Entry 7TP3 (X-ray diffraction, 2.33 A resolution); this record covers chains H and L of the 3 polymer chains in the assembly.

Chain H:
Name: K288.2 heavy chain
Source organism: Macaca mulatta
Chain sequence (231 residues; each row starts with the number of its first residue):
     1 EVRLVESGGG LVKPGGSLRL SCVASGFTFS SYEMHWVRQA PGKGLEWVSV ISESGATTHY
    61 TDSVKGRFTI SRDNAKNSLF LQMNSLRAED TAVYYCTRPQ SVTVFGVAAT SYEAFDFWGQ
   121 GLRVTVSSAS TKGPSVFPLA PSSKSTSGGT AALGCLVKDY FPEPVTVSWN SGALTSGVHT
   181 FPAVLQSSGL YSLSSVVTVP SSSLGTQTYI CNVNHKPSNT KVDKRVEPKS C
Disulfide bonds: C22-C96, C155-C211

Chain L:
Name: K288.2 light chain
Source organism: Macaca mulatta
Chain sequence (215 residues; numbered 1 to 215; the number before each row is that of its first residue):
     1 DIVMTQSPDT LSLSPGETAT LSCRASQSVS SYVAWYQQKP EQPPRLLIYG SSSRATGMPD
    61 RFSGSGSGTD FTLTISSLEP DDFAVYYCQQ YTNWPLTFGG GTKVEIKRTV AAPSVFIFPP
   121 SDEQLKSGTA SVVCLLNNFY PREAKVQWKV DNALQSGNSQ ESVTEQDSKD STYSLSSTLT
   181 LSKADYEKHK VYACEVTHQG LSSPVTKSFN RGECS
Unresolved in the structure: 215
Disulfide bonds: C23-C88, C134-C194

How chain H and chain L interact:
Disulfides between the chains: C231(H)-C214(L)
Pairs across the interface (78; chain H residue first):
  H35(H) with L96(L)
  Q39(H) with Q38(L), hydrogen bond; Y87(L), hydrogen bond
  L45(H) with P44(L), hydrophobic; Y87(L), hydrophobic; F98(L)
  W47(H) with W94(L), hydrophobic; P95(L), hydrophobic; L96(L)
  V50(H) with W94(L), hydrophobic
  H59(H) with W94(L)
  T61(H) with P95(L)
  D62(H) with D1(L)
  Y95(H) with Q38(L); Q42(L); P43(L), hydrophobic
  Q100(H) with Y49(L)
  E113(H) with Y32(L); Y91(L), hydrogen bond
  A114(H) with A34(L), hydrophobic; Y36(L); L46(L), hydrophobic; Y49(L), hydrophobic; Y91(L)
  F115(H) with Y36(L), hydrogen bond (backbone-side chain); L46(L); Q89(L)
  W118(H) with Y36(L), hydrophobic; P43(L), hydrophobic; P44(L)
  G119(H) with P43(L)
  Q120(H) with P43(L)
  F137(H) with S121(L); E123(L); Q124(L)
  P138(H) with S121(L); E123(L)
  L139(H) with F118(L); V133(L), hydrophobic
  A140(H) with F118(L)
  K144(H) with F116(L); I117(L), hydrogen bond (backbone-backbone); K207(L); S208(L), hydrogen bond (side chain-backbone)
  S145(H) with F116(L); F118(L)
  T146(H) with F116(L); K207(L)
  S147(H) with F116(L)
  A152(H) with F116(L), hydrophobic; F118(L)
  L153(H) with F118(L), hydrophobic
  L156(H) with S131(L)
  K158(H) with Q124(L); S131(L)
  H179(H) with N137(L), hydrogen bond; N138(L), hydrogen bond; S174(L), hydrogen bond
  F181(H) with L135(L), hydrophobic; S162(L); T164(L); S174(L); L175(L); S176(L)
  P182(H) with S162(L), hydrogen bond (backbone-side chain); V163(L)
  V184(H) with Q160(L); E161(L); S162(L)
  L185(H) with Q160(L)
  Q186(H) with Q160(L)
  S194(H) with S176(L), hydrogen bond
  V196(H) with L135(L), hydrophobic
  T198(H) with N137(L)
  K229(H) with C214(L)
  S230(H) with E213(L); C214(L), hydrogen bond (backbone-side chain)
  C231(H) with C214(L), disulfide
Interface residues without a listed pair, chain H (49 interface residues in all): V37, K43, G44, E46, D116, S143, T150, T180, K224
Interface residues without a listed pair, chain L (48 interface residues in all): G50, P119, P120, D122, T129, D167, T180, F209

Overview:
49 residues of chain H face 48 of chain L across their interface; the contacts include 1 disulfide bond and 12
hydrogen bonds. Polar contacts include Q39(H)-Q38(L), Q39(H)-Y87(L) and E113(H)-Y91(L).
Here chain H is K288.2 heavy chain and chain L is K288.2 light chain, both from Macaca mulatta. Entry 7TP3
(Crystal structure of SARS-CoV-2 receptor binding domain in complex with neutralizing antibody K288.2) was
determined by X-ray diffraction together with 7TP4 from the same study.
